6OEM - chains F and H of the 10 polymer chains in the assembly; structure by electron microscopy, 3.60 A resolution.

# Chain F
Molecule: 50-nt DNA strand
Sequence (50 nucleotides; numbered 1 to 50; the number before each row is that of its first residue):
     1 CGGGTTTTTGTTAAGGGCTGTATCACTGTGTAAGACAGGCCAGATCCAGG
Not modelled in the structure: 47-50

# Chain H
Protein: High mobility group protein B1
Source organism: Homo sapiens
Reference sequence: P09429 (HMGB1_HUMAN); residue numbers follow UniProt; this construct covers 15-155
Amino-acid sequence (141 residues; row label = number of the first residue in the row):
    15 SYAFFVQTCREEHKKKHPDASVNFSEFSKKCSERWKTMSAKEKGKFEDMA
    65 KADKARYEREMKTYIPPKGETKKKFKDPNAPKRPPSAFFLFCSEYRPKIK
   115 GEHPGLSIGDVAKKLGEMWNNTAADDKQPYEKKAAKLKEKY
Not modelled in the structure: 15-100
Swiss-Prot annotation at these positions:
  - DNA-binding region: Pro95 (HMG box 2)
  - region: Pro80 to Lys96 (LPS binding (Lipid A)), Phe89 to Glu108 (Cytokine-stimulating activity), Lys150 to Tyr155 (Binding to AGER/RAGE)
  - motif: His27 to Lys43 (Nuclear localization signal (NLS) 1)
  - site: Asp67, Lys68 (Cleavage)
  - modified residue: Cys23 (Cysteine sulfonic acid (-SO3H)), Lys28 (N6-acetyllysine), Lys29 (N6-acetyllysine), Lys30 (N6-acetyllysine), Ser35 (Phosphoserine), Lys43 (N6-acetyllysine), Cys45 (Cysteine sulfonic acid (-SO3H)), Lys90 (N6-acetyllysine), Ser100 (Phosphoserine), Cys106 (Cysteine sulfonic acid (-SO3H)), Lys127 (N6-acetyllysine), Lys128 (N6-acetyllysine), Lys141 (N6-acetyllysine)
  - cross-link (Isoglutamyl lysine isopeptide (Lys-Gln)): Lys28 (interchain with Q-?), Lys43 (interchain with Q-?), Lys44 (interchain with Q-?), Lys68 (interchain with Q-?)
  - natural variant: Ala149 (A149E: In gastric-carcinoma cell line)
  - mutagenesis: Ser35 (S35A: Greatly reduces phosphorylation, nuclear localization; when associated with A-39; A-42; A-46; A-53 and A-181; S35E: Cytoplasmic localization (phosphorylation mimicking) ...), Ser39 (S39A: Greatly reduces phosphorylation, nuclear localization; when associated with A-35; A-42; A-46; A-53 and A-181; S39E: Cytoplasmic localization (phosphorylation mimicking) ...), Ser42 (S42A: Greatly reduces phosphorylation, nuclear localization; when associated with A-35; A-39; A-46; A-53 and A-181; S42E: Cytoplasmic localization (phosphorylation mimicking) ...), Ser46 (S46A: Greatly reduces phosphorylation, nuclear localization; when associated with A-35; A-39; A-42; A-53 and A-181; S46E: Cytoplasmic localization (phosphorylation mimicking) ...), Ser53 (S53A: Greatly reduces phosphorylation, nuclear localization; when associated with A-35; A-39; A-42; A-46 and A-181; S53E: Cytoplasmic localization (phosphorylation mimicking) ...), Asp67 (D67A: Abolishes cleavage by CASP1 and impairs ability to antagonize apoptosis-induced immune tolerance), Cys106 (C106S: Inhibits oxidation-dependent inactivation of immunostimmulatory activity in apoptotic cells)

# How chain F and chain H interact
Contacting residue pairs (7; chain F residue first):
  DT12(F) with Phe103(H), base contact
  DA13(F) with Cys106(H), base contact; Ser107(H), sugar contact; Arg110(H), phosphate contact
  DA14(F) with Arg110(H), phosphate contact; Ile122(H), base contact
  DG15(F) with Ile122(H), base contact

# Overview
Chain F and chain H form an interface of 4 and 5 residues respectively. Curated annotation (UniProt) lists a
DNA-binding region and 7 mutagenesis sites on chain H.
Here chain F is a 50-nt DNA strand and chain H is High mobility group protein B1 (Homo sapiens). Entry 6OEM
(Cryo-EM structure of mouse RAG1/2 PRC complex (DNA0)) was determined by electron microscopy together with
6OEN, 6OEO, 6OEP, 6OEQ, 6OER and 6V0V from the same study.
